7PUA - chains CA and CP of the 84 polymer chains in the assembly; structure by electron microscopy, 3.60 A resolution.

# Chain CA
Molecule: 9S rRNA
Source organism: Trypanosoma brucei brucei
Sequence (621 nucleotides; row label = number of the first residue in the row):
     1 UAAAUUAUGG UCAAUUGUUA GUAUUCAUAU UAAUUUUUUU AAAUGUUUUA UCAUUUUAUA
    61 AAGGUUUAUU UUUGAAAGAU UUUUUGUAUA AAAUUUUAGG AAUAGUUAAU AAUAAUUUAU
   121 AAUUUUGAUU AGAUUGUUUU GUUAAUGCUA UUAGAUGGGU GUGGAAAAAU AAAAAAAAUA
   181 AUUAAUAUAU AUCAAUAAUA AAUUAAAUUA AUCUAUUAGU CAGAAAUGGA UGCCAGCCGU
   241 UGCGGUAAUU UCUAUGCUUU UAAAUAUUAU ACAAUUAUCA UAUUAAAUUG UUAAGUGCUG
   301 AUUUAACCAA UAAAAAUAUA AAUAAUUUUU AUUUGUUUUU AAACACCAUU AGGUAUAUGC
   361 AAAUAUAAAA UUAUAGUAAU UAUAAAUUAU AUUAUAUUAU AUUUAUUCAU AUAAUUAAUA
   421 GGAUAAUAUU UGUAGUUUUU GAUACCAUGA UAAGGAUUAU AAAUUGAAAG UGUUAAUAUC
   481 AUAAUCAAAA UUUAUUAUUU AUAUUAAAUA UGUAUGUGUA GAUAAAAUAA GAAAUUAAAA
   541 AGGUAUUGUU GCCCACCAAU UUUUAUAAUA AAAAUAACGU GCAGUAAUUA AUAUAUUUAU
   601 AAAAAUAUAU UUUUUUUUUU U
Unresolved in the structure: 186-197, 208-215, 274-284, 330-344, 357-401, 533-551, 612-621
Sequence notes: expression tag (614-621)
Bound ions: Mg2+ site 1 near U65 (its only coordinating residue here); Mg2+ site 2: A68, U94, U95; Mg2+ site 3 near A76 (its only coordinating residue here); Mg2+ site 4 near A128 (its only coordinating residue here)

# Chain CP
Protein: bS16m
Source organism: Trypanosoma brucei brucei
UniProtKB: Q384N9 (Q384N9_TRYB2); residue numbers follow UniProt; this construct covers 1-188
Amino-acid sequence (188 residues; row label = number of the first residue in the row):
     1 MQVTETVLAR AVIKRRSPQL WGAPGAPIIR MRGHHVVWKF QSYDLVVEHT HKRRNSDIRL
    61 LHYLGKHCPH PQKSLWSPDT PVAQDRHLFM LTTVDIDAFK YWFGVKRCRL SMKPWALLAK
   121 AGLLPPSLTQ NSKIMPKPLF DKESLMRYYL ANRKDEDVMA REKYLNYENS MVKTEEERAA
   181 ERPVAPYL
Unresolved in the structure: 1-8

# How chain CA and chain CP interact
Residue-residue contacts (65):
  U44(CA) with Arg15(CP), sugar contact; Arg16(CP), hydrogen bond to the sugar
  G45(CA) with Arg15(CP), phosphate contact
  U46(CA) with Ile13(CP), base contact; Arg15(CP), salt bridge to the phosphate; Arg16(CP), phosphate contact; Pro18(CP), base contact
  U56(CA) with Leu20(CP), hydrogen bond to the sugar; Trp21(CP), sugar contact
  U57(CA) with Ala9(CP), hydrogen bond to the phosphate; Ile13(CP), base contact; Pro18(CP), sugar contact; Gln19(CP), hydrogen bond to the sugar; Trp21(CP), phosphate contact
  A58(CA) with Ala9(CP), base contact; Arg10(CP), salt bridge to the phosphate; Ile13(CP), phosphate contact; Ala23(CP), sugar contact; His51(CP), sugar contact
  U59(CA) with Arg53(CP), salt bridge to the phosphate; Asn55(CP), hydrogen bond to the phosphate
  A60(CA) with Arg54(CP), base contact
  A75(CA) with Gly22(CP), base contact; Pro24(CP), hydrogen bond to the base
  A76(CA) with Trp21(CP), sugar contact; Gly25(CP), base contact; Ala26(CP), base contact
  A77(CA) with Ala26(CP), sugar contact; Lys106(CP), sugar contact; Arg107(CP), hydrogen bond to the sugar
  G78(CA) with Arg107(CP), salt bridge to the phosphate
  A79(CA) with Arg107(CP), base contact
  G154(CA) with Asn55(CP), phosphate contact
  U160(CA) with Ala11(CP), base contact
  G164(CA) with Gly22(CP), base contact; Ala23(CP), hydrogen bond to the base
  A165(CA) with Ala23(CP), base contact
  A166(CA) with Ala9(CP), hydrogen bond to the base; Arg10(CP), base contact
  A168(CA) with Arg10(CP), sugar contact; Ala11(CP), sugar contact; Val12(CP), sugar contact
  A169(CA) with Ala11(CP), base contact; Val12(CP), base contact
  U170(CA) with Val12(CP), phosphate contact
  A172(CA) with Arg16(CP), phosphate contact
  A173(CA) with His35(CP), salt bridge to the phosphate; Arg54(CP), salt bridge to the phosphate
  A174(CA) with Ser17(CP), sugar contact; Lys52(CP), hydrogen bond to the sugar
  A175(CA) with Arg30(CP), salt bridge to the phosphate
  A176(CA) with Pro18(CP), base contact; Gln19(CP), hydrogen bond to the sugar; Leu20(CP), sugar contact; Arg109(CP), salt bridge to the phosphate
  A177(CA) with Leu20(CP), base contact
  U179(CA) with Leu128(CP), hydrogen bond to the base; Asn131(CP), base contact; Lys137(CP), base contact
  U182(CA) with Met112(CP), base contact; Thr129(CP), base contact; Asn131(CP), phosphate contact; Lys133(CP), salt bridge to the phosphate
  A185(CA) with Trp38(CP), stacking on the base
  A206(CA) with Lys39(CP), salt bridge to the phosphate
Also at the interface, not in a pair above, chain CA (35 interface residues in all): U72, A153, A171, U203
Also at the interface, not in a pair above, chain CP (39 interface residues in all): Lys14, Pro27, Ile28, Asp57

# Overview
35 residues of chain CA face 39 of chain CP across their interface; the contacts include 12 hydrogen bonds, 10
salt bridges and 1 aromatic stacking contact. Polar contacts include A75(CA)-Pro24(CP), G164(CA)-Ala23(CP) and
A166(CA)-Ala9(CP). A68(CA), U94(CA) and U95(CA) form the Mg2+ site 2.
Here chain CA is 9S rRNA and chain CP is bS16m, both from Trypanosoma brucei brucei. Entry 7PUA (Middle
assembly intermediate of the Trypanosoma brucei mitoribosomal small subunit) was determined by electron
microscopy (same publication as 7PUB).
